PDB entry 5H0Y | X-ray diffraction, 1.80 A resolution | chain A

[Chain A]
Protein: Transthyretin
Source organism: Homo sapiens
UniProtKB: P02766 (TTHY_HUMAN); residues 11-127 here correspond to UniProt positions 31-147 (UniProt number = residue number + 20)
Sequence (126 residues; row label = number of the first residue in the row):
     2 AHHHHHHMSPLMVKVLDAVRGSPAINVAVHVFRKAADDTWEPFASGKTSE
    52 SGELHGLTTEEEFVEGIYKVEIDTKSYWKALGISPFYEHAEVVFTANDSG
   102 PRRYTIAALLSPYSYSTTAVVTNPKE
Unresolved in the structure: 2-8, 125-127
Differences from the reference sequence: expression tag (2-10); engineered mutation Tyr88 (His108 in P02766)
Swiss-Prot annotation at these positions:
  - binding site (L-thyroxine): Lys15, Glu54, Ser117
  - modified residue: Glu42 (4-carboxyglutamate), Ser52 (Phosphoserine)
  - glycosylation: Asn98 (N-linked (GlcNAc...) asparagine)

[In short]
Curated annotation (UniProt) lists 3 L-thyroxine-binding residues.
Chain A is Transthyretin (Homo sapiens); the structure, Crystal structure of H88Y mutated human transthyretin,
was determined by X-ray diffraction, deposited together with 5H0V, 5H0W, 5H0X and 5H0Z.
